Entry 4Z7W (X-ray diffraction, 2.89 A resolution); this record covers chains G and H of the 5 polymer chains in the assembly.

[Chain G]
Name: T-cell receptor, T316 alpha chain
Organism: Homo sapiens
Amino-acid sequence (206 residues; numbered 2 to 222; 15 numbers in that range are skipped by the numbering (no residue carries them; nothing is unmodelled there); the number before each row is that of its first residue):
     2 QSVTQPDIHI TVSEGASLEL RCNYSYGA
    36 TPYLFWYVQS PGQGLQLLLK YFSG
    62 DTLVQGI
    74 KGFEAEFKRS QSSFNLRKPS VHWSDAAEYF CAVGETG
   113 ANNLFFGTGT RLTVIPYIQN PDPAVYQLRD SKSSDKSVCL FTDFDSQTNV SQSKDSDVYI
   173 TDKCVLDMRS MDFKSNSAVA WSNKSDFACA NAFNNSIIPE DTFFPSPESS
Disordered / not traced: 177-181, 203-205, 216-222
Disulfide bonds: C23-C104, C151-C201

[Chain H]
Name: T-cell receptor, T316 beta chain
Organism: Homo sapiens
Amino-acid sequence (241 residues; each row starts with the number of its first residue; note: 14 numbers in that range are skipped by the numbering (no residue carries them; nothing is unmodelled there)):
     3 GVTQTPKFQV LKTGQSMTLQ CAQDMNH
    37 NSMYWYRQDP GMGLRLIYYS AS
    63 EGTTDKGEVP
    74 NGYNVSRL
    83 NKREFSLRLE SAAPSQTSVY FCASSEAR
   112 RYNEQFFGPG TRLTVLEDLK NVFPPEVAVF EPSEAEISHT QKATLVCLAT GFYPDHVELS
   172 WWVNGKEVHS GVCTDPQPLK EQPALNDSRY ALSSRLRVSA TFWQNPRNHF RCQVQFYGLS
   232 ENDEWTQDRA KPVTQIVSAE AWGRAD
Disordered / not traced: 190-191
Disulfide bonds: C23-C104, C158-C223

[Chain G / chain H interface]
Pairs across the interface - 49 pairs, chain G then chain H:
  Y38(G) - Y113(H)  hydrophobic
  F40(G) - Y113(H)
  Y42(G) - Q116(H)  hydrogen bond (side chain-backbone)
  Q44(G) - Q44(H)  hydrogen bond
  Q44(G) - F103(H)
  G47(G) - P120(H)
  Q48(G) - F103(H)
  G49(G) - F103(H)
  G49(G) - G119(H)
  L50(G) - L50(H)  hydrophobic
  L50(G) - F118(H)
  L52(G) - E115(H)
  E101(G) - Q44(H)  hydrogen bond
  F103(G) - Q44(H)
  F103(G) - G49(H)
  E108(G) - Y113(H)
  T109(G) - Y113(H)  hydrogen bond (backbone-side chain)
  A113(G) - Y113(H)
  N114(G) - R110(H)
  N114(G) - R112(H)  hydrogen bond (side chain-backbone)
  N115(G) - R112(H)
  L116(G) - R112(H)
  L116(G) - Q116(H)
  F118(G) - Y42(H)
  F118(G) - L50(H)  hydrophobic
  T120(G) - G47(H)
  T120(G) - G49(H)
  Y138(G) - H150(H)  hydrogen bond
  Y138(G) - T151(H)
  Q139(G) - S144(H)  hydrogen bond (backbone-side chain)
  L140(G) - F141(H)  hydrophobic
  R141(G) - F141(H)
  S146(G) - A139(H)
  T154(G) - R208(H)
  Y171(G) - E192(H)
  T173(G) - D186(H)
  T173(G) - S204(H)  hydrogen bond
  T173(G) - R206(H)  hydrogen bond
  D174(G) - P187(H)
  K175(G) - T185(H)
  C176(G) - C184(H)  disulfide
  S182(G) - S181(H)  hydrogen bond (backbone-side chain)
  D184(G) - S181(H)
  D184(G) - G182(H)  hydrogen bond (backbone-backbone)
  S189(G) - R206(H)
  V191(G) - V157(H)  hydrophobic
  V191(G) - R206(H)
  W193(G) - A202(H)  hydrophobic
  T214(G) - H150(H)
Other interface residues (no listed pair), chain G (41 interface residues in all): G119, S143, V150, M183, A190
Other interface residues (no listed pair), chain H (39 interface residues in all): M48, N114, E142, A146, E147, T161, H180, V183
Disulfides between the chains: C176(G)-C184(H)

[Summary]
Chain G and chain H form an interface of 41 and 39 residues respectively; the contacts include 1 disulfide
bond and 11 hydrogen bonds. Among the polar pairs are Y42(G)-Q116(H), Q44(G)-Q44(H) and E101(G)-Q44(H).
Here chain G is T-cell receptor, T316 alpha chain and chain H is T-cell receptor, T316 beta chain, both from
Homo sapiens. Entry 4Z7W (T316 complex) was determined by X-ray diffraction (same publication as 4Z7U and
4Z7V).
